Entry 7JOV (X-ray diffraction, 2.59 A resolution); this record covers chains A and B.

# Chain A (and B)
Molecule: Rho-associated protein kinase 2
Organism: Homo sapiens
Notes: EC 2.7.11.1; chain B of this document is another copy of the same molecule, construct and numbering; everything in this record applies to it too
UniProtKB: O75116 (ROCK2_HUMAN); residue numbers follow UniProt; this construct covers 23-417
Amino-acid sequence (395 residues; numbered 23 to 417; the number before each row is that of its first residue):
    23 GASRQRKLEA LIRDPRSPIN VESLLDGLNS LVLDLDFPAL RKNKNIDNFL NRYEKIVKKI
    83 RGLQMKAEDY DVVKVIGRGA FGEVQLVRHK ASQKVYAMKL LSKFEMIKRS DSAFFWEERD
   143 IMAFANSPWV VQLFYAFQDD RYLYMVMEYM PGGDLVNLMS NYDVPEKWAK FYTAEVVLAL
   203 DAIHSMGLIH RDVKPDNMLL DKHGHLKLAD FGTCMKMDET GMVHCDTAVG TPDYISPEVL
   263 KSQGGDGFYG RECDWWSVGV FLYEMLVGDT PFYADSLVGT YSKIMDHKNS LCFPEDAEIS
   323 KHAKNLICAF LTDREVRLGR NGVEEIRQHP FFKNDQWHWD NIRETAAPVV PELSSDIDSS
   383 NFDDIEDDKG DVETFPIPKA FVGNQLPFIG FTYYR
Not modelled in the structure: 23-24, 247-252, 264-269, 390-393 (chain B: 246-253, 265-267, 388-393)
Small-molecule neighbours: VFS (N-[(1S)-2-hydroxy-1-phenylethyl]-3-methoxy-4-(1H-pyrazol-4-yl)benzamide): Ile98, Gly99, Arg100, Gly101, Gly104, Glu105, Val106, Ala119, Lys121, Leu122, Leu123, Glu140, Val153, Met169, Glu170, Tyr171, Met172, Leu221, Ala231, Asp232, Phe384
UniProt features mapped onto this chain:
  - active site: Asp214 (Proton acceptor)
  - binding site (ATP): Ile98 to Val106, Lys121
  - modified residue: Thr414 (Phosphothreonine)

# How chain A and chain B interact
Pairs across the interface (65):
  Arg26(A) with Gly84(B); Leu85(B), hydrogen bond (side chain-backbone); Gln86(B), hydrogen bond (side chain-backbone); Met87(B); Lys88(B); Asp91(B), salt bridge
  Lys29(A) with Leu85(B)
  Leu30(A) with Ile82(B), hydrophobic; Leu85(B), hydrophobic; Gln86(B)
  Leu33(A) with Leu85(B), hydrophobic
  Ile34(A) with Val43(B), hydrophobic
  Pro40(A) with Tyr75(B), hydrogen bond (backbone-side chain)
  Ile41(A) with Leu50(B), hydrophobic; Ile78(B), hydrophobic; Ile82(B), hydrophobic
  Val43(A) with Ile34(B), hydrophobic
  Leu46(A) with Leu46(B), hydrophobic; Leu47(B), hydrophobic
  Leu47(A) with Leu46(B), hydrophobic
  Leu50(A) with Ile41(B), hydrophobic
  Leu53(A) with Leu53(B), hydrophobic; Leu408(B), hydrophobic
  Leu57(A) with Phe403(B), hydrophobic
  Asn65(A) with Val404(B), hydrogen bond (side chain-backbone)
  Asn67(A) with Val404(B), hydrogen bond (side chain-backbone); Gly405(B), hydrogen bond (side chain-backbone); Asn406(B), hydrogen bond
  Ile68(A) with Phe403(B), hydrophobic; Leu408(B), hydrophobic
  Phe71(A) with Leu408(B); Ile411(B), hydrophobic
  Arg74(A) with Trp138(B); Leu408(B), hydrogen bond (side chain-backbone); Pro409(B), hydrogen bond (side chain-backbone); Ile411(B), hydrogen bond (side chain-backbone)
  Tyr75(A) with Pro40(B), hydrogen bond (side chain-backbone); Ile411(B), hydrogen bond (side chain-backbone)
  Ile78(A) with Pro40(B), hydrophobic; Ile41(B), hydrophobic
  Ile82(A) with Leu30(B), hydrophobic; Ile41(B), hydrophobic
  Gly84(A) with Arg26(B), hydrogen bond (backbone-side chain)
  Leu85(A) with Arg26(B), hydrogen bond (backbone-side chain); Leu30(B), hydrophobic; Leu33(B), hydrophobic
  Gln86(A) with Arg26(B), hydrogen bond (backbone-side chain); Leu30(B)
  Lys88(A) with Arg26(B)
  Asp91(A) with Arg26(B), salt bridge
  Trp138(A) with Arg74(B)
  Phe403(A) with Leu57(B), hydrophobic; Ile68(B), hydrophobic; Phe403(B), hydrophobic
  Val404(A) with Asn65(B), hydrogen bond (backbone-side chain); Asn67(B), hydrogen bond (backbone-side chain)
  Gly405(A) with Asn67(B), hydrogen bond (backbone-side chain)
  Asn406(A) with Asn67(B), hydrogen bond
  Leu408(A) with Ile68(B), hydrophobic; Phe71(B); Arg74(B), hydrogen bond (backbone-side chain)
  Pro409(A) with Arg74(B)
  Ile411(A) with Phe71(B), hydrophobic; Arg74(B), hydrogen bond (backbone-side chain); Tyr75(B), hydrogen bond (backbone-side chain)
Interface residues without a listed pair, chain A (39 interface residues in all): Ser45, Met87, Ile129, Phe410, Gly412
Interface residues without a listed pair, chain B (38 interface residues in all): Lys29, Ile129, Phe410, Gly412

# In short
The interface between chain A and chain B involves 39 residues on one side and 38 on the other; the contacts
include 22 hydrogen bonds and 2 salt bridges. Polar pairs include Arg26(A)-Asp91(B), Arg26(A)-Leu85(B) and
Arg26(A)-Gln86(B). Bound to chain A: compound VFS.
Chain A and chain B are both Rho-associated protein kinase 2 (Homo sapiens); the structure, Crystal structure
of rho-associated protein kinase 2 (ROCK2) in complex with a phenylpyrazole amide inhibitor, was determined by
X-ray diffraction (same publication as 7JOU).
